Entry 1P3L (X-ray diffraction, 2.40 A resolution); this record covers chains C and D of the 10 polymer chains in the assembly.

Chain C:
Molecule: Histone H2A
Organism: Xenopus laevis
Reference sequence: Q7ZT66 (Q7ZT66_9ZZZZ); residues 801-929 here correspond to UniProt positions 2-130 (UniProt number = residue number - 799)
Sequence (129 residues; each row starts with the number of its first residue):
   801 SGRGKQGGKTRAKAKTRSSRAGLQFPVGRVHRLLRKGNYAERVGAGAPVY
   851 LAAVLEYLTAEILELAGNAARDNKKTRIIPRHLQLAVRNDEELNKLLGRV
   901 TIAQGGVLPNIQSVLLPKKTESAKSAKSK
Not modelled in the structure: 801-814, 921-929
Sequence notes: conflict Ala814 (Ser15 in Q7ZT66), Gly867 (Trp68 in Q7ZT66), Asn868 (Glu69 in Q7ZT66), 21 further conflict positions vs the reference (Q7ZT66) not listed

Chain D:
Molecule: Histone H2B
Organism: Xenopus laevis
Reference sequence: P02281 (H2B1_XENLA); residues 1198-1322 here correspond to UniProt positions 1-125 (UniProt number = residue number - 1197)
Sequence (125 residues; row label = number of the first residue in the row):
  1198 PEPAKSAPAPKKGSKKAVTKTQKKDGKKRRKSRKESYAIYVYKVLKQVHP
  1248 DTGISSKAMSIMNSFVNDVFERIAGEASRLAHYNKRSTITSREIQTAVRL
  1298 LLPGELAKHAVSEGTKAVTKYTSAK
Not modelled in the structure: 1198-1230
Sequence notes: conflict Gln1219 (Pro23 in P02281), Leu1242 (Met46 in P02281), Ser1257 (Gly61 in P02281), Val1266 (Ile70 in P02281)
Swiss-Prot annotation at these positions:
  - modified residue: Lys1213 (N6-acetyllysine)

How chain C and chain D interact:
Contacting residue pairs (115):
  Arg817(C) with Tyr1318(D)
  Ser819(C) with Lys1317(D)
  Arg820(C) with Lys1317(D); Tyr1318(D); Ala1321(D), hydrogen bond (side chain-backbone); Lys1322(D)
  Ala821(C) with Ala1314(D); Lys1317(D); Tyr1318(D), hydrophobic
  Gly822(C) with Lys1317(D)
  Gln824(C) with Tyr1237(D); Lys1240(D); Gln1244(D)
  Phe825(C) with Tyr1237(D), hydrophobic; Val1263(D), hydrophobic
  Pro826(C) with Tyr1237(D)
  Arg829(C) with Glu1232(D), salt bridge; Ser1233(D), hydrogen bond (side chain-backbone); Tyr1237(D)
  Val830(C) with Phe1267(D), hydrophobic
  Arg832(C) with Glu1232(D), salt bridge
  Leu833(C) with Tyr1234(D); Phe1267(D), hydrophobic
  Leu834(C) with Phe1267(D)
  Tyr839(C) with Phe1267(D); Ala1271(D), hydrophobic; Ser1275(D), hydrogen bond (backbone-side chain); Ile1286(D), hydrophobic
  Ala840(C) with Ser1284(D); Ile1286(D), hydrophobic
  Glu841(C) with Ser1284(D), hydrogen bond (backbone-backbone)
  Arg842(C) with Ser1284(D), hydrogen bond (backbone-backbone); Thr1285(D), hydrogen bond; Ile1286(D), hydrogen bond (backbone-backbone)
  Val843(C) with Ile1286(D)
  Gly844(C) with Thr1285(D); Ile1286(D), hydrogen bond (backbone-backbone)
  Gly846(C) with Ser1288(D); Val1315(D)
  Ala847(C) with Ile1286(D); Thr1287(D); Ser1288(D); Ile1291(D)
  Val849(C) with Ala1314(D); Val1315(D); Tyr1318(D), hydrophobic
  Tyr850(C) with Ser1288(D); Ile1291(D), hydrophobic; Gln1292(D), hydrogen bond; Val1308(D), hydrogen bond (side chain-backbone); Gly1311(D); Thr1312(D); Val1315(D)
  Leu851(C) with Phe1267(D), hydrophobic; Ile1270(D), hydrophobic
  Ala853(C) with Glu1310(D); Gly1311(D); Ala1314(D), hydrophobic
  Val854(C) with Ile1270(D), hydrophobic; Val1295(D), hydrophobic; Ala1307(D)
  Leu855(C) with Val1263(D); Val1266(D), hydrophobic; Phe1267(D)
  Glu856(C) with Val1241(D)
  Tyr857(C) with Leu1303(D); His1306(D), hydrogen bond; Ala1307(D); Glu1310(D)
  Leu858(C) with Phe1262(D), hydrophobic; Val1266(D), hydrophobic; Leu1299(D), hydrophobic
  Thr859(C) with Val1241(D); Met1259(D); Val1263(D)
  Ala860(C) with Val1241(D), hydrophobic
  Glu861(C) with Leu1303(D)
  Ile862(C) with Met1259(D), hydrophobic
  Leu863(C) with Val1238(D); Leu1242(D); His1246(D)
  Glu864(C) with Val1245(D); His1246(D), hydrogen bond (backbone-side chain)
  Gly867(C) with His1246(D)
  Asn868(C) with His1246(D)
  Thr876(C) with Asp1248(D); Thr1249(D); Gly1250(D), hydrogen bond (backbone-backbone)
  Arg877(C) with Gly1250(D); Ile1251(D); Ser1252(D)
  Ile878(C) with Thr1249(D); Gly1250(D), hydrogen bond (backbone-backbone); Ile1251(D); Ser1252(D), hydrogen bond (backbone-backbone); Ala1255(D)
  Ile879(C) with Ser1252(D); Ala1255(D)
  Pro880(C) with Ser1252(D); Lys1254(D); Ile1258(D), hydrophobic
  Leu883(C) with Ala1255(D); Ile1258(D), hydrophobic; Met1259(D), hydrophobic
  Glu892(C) with Pro1300(D); Gly1301(D); Glu1302(D), hydrogen bond (side chain-backbone); Leu1303(D), hydrogen bond (side chain-backbone)
  Leu893(C) with Leu1303(D), hydrophobic
  Leu896(C) with Arg1269(D), hydrogen bond (backbone-side chain); Leu1299(D), hydrophobic
  Leu897(C) with Arg1269(D)
  Val900(C) with Arg1269(D)
  Ile902(C) with Ile1258(D), hydrophobic
  Ala903(C) with Ile1258(D)
Also at the interface, not in a pair above, chain C (55 interface residues in all): Leu823, Ala845, Arg871, Lys895
Also at the interface, not in a pair above, chain D (58 interface residues in all): Asp1265, Glu1268, Gly1272, His1279, Leu1298

In short:
The interface between chain C and chain D involves 55 residues on one side and 58 on the other; the contacts
include 18 hydrogen bonds and 2 salt bridges. Polar contacts include Arg829(C)-Glu1232(D),
Arg832(C)-Glu1232(D) and Arg820(C)-Ala1321(D).
Here chain C is Histone H2A and chain D is Histone H2B, both from Xenopus laevis. Entry 1P3L (Crystallographic
Studies of Nucleosome Core Particles containing Histone 'Sin' Mutants) was determined by X-ray diffraction,
deposited together with 1P34, 1P3A, 1P3B, 1P3F, 1P3G, 1P3I and 4 further entries.
